1S5H - chains A and C of the 3 polymer chains in the assembly; structure by X-ray diffraction, 2.20 A resolution.

Chain A:
Protein: Antibody fab fragment light chain
Source organism: Mus musculus
Notes: antibody fragment or engineered binder
Sequence (212 residues; numbered 1 to 212; the number before each row is that of its first residue):
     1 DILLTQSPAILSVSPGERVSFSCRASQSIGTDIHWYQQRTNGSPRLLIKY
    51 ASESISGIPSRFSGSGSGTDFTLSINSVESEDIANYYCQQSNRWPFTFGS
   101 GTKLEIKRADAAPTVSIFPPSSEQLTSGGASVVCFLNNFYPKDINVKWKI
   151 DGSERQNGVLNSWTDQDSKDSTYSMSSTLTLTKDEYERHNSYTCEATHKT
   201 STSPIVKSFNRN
Not modelled in the structure: 212
Disulfides: Cys23-Cys88, Cys134-Cys194

Chain C:
Protein: Voltage-gated potassium channel
Source organism: Streptomyces coelicolor, Streptomyces lividans
UniProt: Q54397 (KCSA_STRCO); residues 1-124 here = UniProt positions 1-124
Sequence (124 residues; each row starts with the number of its first residue):
     1 MAPMLSGLLARLVKLLLGRHGSALHWRAAGAATVLLVIVLLAGSYLAVLA
    51 ERGAPGAQLITYPRALWWSVETATCVGYGDLYPVTLWGRLVAVVVMVAGI
   101 TSFGLVTAALATWFVGREQERRGH
Not modelled in the structure: 1-21
Sequence notes: engineered mutation Ala2 (Pro in Q54397), Cys75 (Thr in Q54397)
Metal / ion sites: K+ site 1: Cys75, Val76; K+ site 2: Val76, Gly77; K+ site 3: Gly77, Tyr78
Residues lining bound ligands:
  - diacyl glycerol (DGA): Pro63, Leu66, Trp67, Val70, Val84, Thr85, Leu86, Arg89, Leu90, Val93
  - nonan-1-ol (F09): Leu46, Leu49, Ala50, Trp87, Val91

Chain A / chain C interface:
Residue-residue contacts - 19 pairs, chain A then chain C:
  Asp32(A) - Arg64(C)  salt bridge
  Tyr50(A) - Arg64(C)
  Asn92(A) - Ala57(C)
  Asn92(A) - Gln58(C)
  Asn92(A) - Ile60(C)
  Asn92(A) - Arg64(C)
  Arg93(A) - Gly56(C)  hydrogen bond (side chain-backbone)
  Arg93(A) - Ala57(C)
  Arg93(A) - Gln58(C)
  Arg93(A) - Ile60(C)
  Trp94(A) - Arg52(C)
  Trp94(A) - Gly53(C)
  Trp94(A) - Ala54(C)
  Trp94(A) - Pro55(C)
  Trp94(A) - Gly56(C)  hydrogen bond (backbone-backbone)
  Trp94(A) - Ala57(C)  hydrogen bond (backbone-backbone)
  Trp94(A) - Ile60(C)
  Phe96(A) - Arg52(C)
  Phe96(A) - Ile60(C)  hydrophobic
Other interface residues (no listed pair), chain A (8 interface residues in all): Asp1, Ser91

Summary:
Chain A and chain C form an interface of 8 and 9 residues respectively, with 3 hydrogen bonds and 1 salt
bridge. Among the polar pairs are Asp32(A)-Arg64(C), Arg93(A)-Gly56(C) and Trp94(A)-Gly56(C). Diacyl glycerol
is bound between chain A and chain C.
Here chain A is Antibody fab fragment light chain (Mus musculus) and chain C is Voltage-gated potassium
channel (Streptomyces coelicolor, Streptomyces lividans). Entry 1S5H (Potassium Channel Kcsa-Fab Complex T75C
mutant in K+) was determined by X-ray diffraction.
